Entry 5LK5 (X-ray diffraction, 2.30 A resolution); this record covers chains C and F of the 10 polymer chains in the assembly.

Chain C (and F):
Protein: Calreticulin
Source organism: Homo sapiens
Notes: chain F of this document is another copy of the same molecule, construct and numbering; everything in this record applies to it too
UniProtKB: P27797 (CALR_HUMAN); numbering as in UniProt; present here: 18-204, 303-368
Sequence (265 residues; each row starts with the number of its first residue; note: 94 numbers in that range are skipped by the numbering (no residue carries them; nothing is unmodelled there)):
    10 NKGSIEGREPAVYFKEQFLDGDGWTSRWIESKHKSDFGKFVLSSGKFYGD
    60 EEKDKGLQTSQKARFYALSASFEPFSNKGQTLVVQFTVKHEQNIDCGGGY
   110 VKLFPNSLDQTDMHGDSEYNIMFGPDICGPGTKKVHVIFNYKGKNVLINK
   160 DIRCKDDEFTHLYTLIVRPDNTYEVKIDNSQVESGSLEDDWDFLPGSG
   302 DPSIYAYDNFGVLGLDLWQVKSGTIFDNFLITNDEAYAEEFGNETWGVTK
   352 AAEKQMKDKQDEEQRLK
Unresolved in the structure: 10-18, 368
Sequence notes: expression tag (10-17); engineered mutation Lys-71 (Asp in P27797); linker (205-207, 302)
Curated features (UniProtKB/Swiss-Prot):
  - binding site (Ca(2+)): Gln-26, Lys-62, Lys-64, Asp-328
  - binding site (an alpha-D-glucoside): Tyr-109, Lys-111, Tyr-128, Asp-135, Asp-317
  - modified residue: Lys-48 (N6-acetyllysine), Lys-64 (N6-(2-hydroxyisobutyryl)lysine), Lys-159 (N6-acetyllysine)
  - glycosylation: Asn-344 (N-linked (GlcNAc...) asparagine)
Disulfide bonds: Cys-105/Cys-137

Interface between chain C and chain F:
Pairs across the interface (16; chain C residue first):
  Ala-337(C) / Gln-356(F)
  Glu-340(C) / Lys-351(F)  salt bridge
  Glu-340(C) / Ala-352(F)
  Glu-341(C) / Val-349(F)
  Glu-341(C) / Ala-353(F)
  Asn-344(C) / Asn-344(F)
  Asn-344(C) / Gly-348(F)  hydrogen bond (side chain-backbone)
  Glu-345(C) / Val-349(F)
  Gly-348(C) / Asn-344(F)  hydrogen bond (backbone-side chain)
  Val-349(C) / Glu-341(F)
  Val-349(C) / Glu-345(F)
  Lys-351(C) / Glu-340(F)  salt bridge
  Ala-352(C) / Glu-340(F)
  Ala-353(C) / Glu-341(F)
  Gln-356(C) / Asp-335(F)
  Gln-356(C) / Ala-337(F)
Interface residues without a listed pair, chain C (12 interface residues in all): Asp-335

In short:
Chain C and chain F each contribute 12 residues to their interface, with 2 hydrogen bonds and 2 salt bridges.
Polar contacts include Glu-340(C)/Lys-351(F) and Asn-344(C)/Gly-348(F). Curated annotation (UniProt) lists 4
Ca2+-binding residues and 5 alpha-D-glucoside-binding residues on chain C.
Both chains are Calreticulin (Homo sapiens). Entry 5LK5 (Crystal structure of the globular domain of human
calreticulin mutant D71K) was determined by X-ray diffraction (same publication as 5HCA and 5HCF).
